Entry 5A2T (electron microscopy, 5.60 A resolution (low resolution: residue-level contacts below are approximate; hydrogen-bond / salt-bridge calls are withheld)); this record covers chains G and R of the 26 polymer chains in the assembly.

Chain G (and R):
Protein: Coat protein
Organism: Bamboo mosaic virus
Notes: chain R of this document is another copy of the same molecule, construct and numbering; everything in this record applies to it too
UniProtKB: O37178 (O37178_9VIRU); residue numbers follow UniProt; this construct covers 39-242
Sequence (204 residues; numbered 39 to 242; the number before each row is that of its first residue):
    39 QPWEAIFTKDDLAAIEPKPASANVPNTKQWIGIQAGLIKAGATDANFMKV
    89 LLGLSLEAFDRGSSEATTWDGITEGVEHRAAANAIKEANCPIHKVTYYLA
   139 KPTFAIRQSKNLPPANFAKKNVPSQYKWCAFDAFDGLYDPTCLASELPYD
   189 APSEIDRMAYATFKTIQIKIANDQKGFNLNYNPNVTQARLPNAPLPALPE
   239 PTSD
What the authors report for this chain:
  - binding site for Bamboo mosaic virus: Arg99, Lys132, Lys157, Lys213

Interface between chain G and chain R:
Pairs across the interface (73):
  Pro40(G) with Gln72(R); Phe85(R); Met86(R)
  Trp41(G) with Trp68(R); Gln72(R); Met86(R); Tyr136(R)
  Glu42(G) with Lys56(R); Tyr136(R)
  Ala43(G) with Met86(R); Leu181(R)
  Ile44(G) with Leu181(R); Ser183(R)
  Phe45(G) with Met86(R); Lys87(R); Leu90(R)
  Thr46(G) with Ser183(R)
  Lys47(G) with Ala143(R); Ser147(R); Ser183(R); Glu184(R); Pro186(R)
  Leu50(G) with Pro140(R); Ile144(R); Ser183(R)
  Ala51(G) with Lys148(R)
  Ile53(G) with Ile144(R)
  Glu54(G) with Lys148(R)
  Pro55(G) with Leu94(R); Ile144(R); Leu150(R)
  Pro57(G) with Asp98(R); Leu150(R)
  Ala58(G) with Glu95(R); Asp98(R); Arg99(R); Trp107(R)
  Ser59(G) with Trp107(R); Ala153(R)
  Ala60(G) with Arg99(R); Lys157(R)
  Asn61(G) with Lys157(R)
  Asn64(G) with Asp108(R)
  Phe172(G) with Asn159(R)
  Asp173(G) with Ala156(R)
  Tyr176(G) with Phe155(R); Ala156(R)
  Pro178(G) with Pro151(R); Ala153(R)
  Glu192(G) with Pro161(R); Ser162(R)
  Arg195(G) with Phe155(R); Ala156(R); Asn159(R); Val160(R); Pro161(R)
  Lys202(G) with Asn159(R)
  Asn210(G) with Leu236(R); Pro237(R)
  Asp211(G) with Leu236(R)
  Gly214(G) with Leu233(R)
  Phe215(G) with Leu233(R)
  Asn216(G) with Pro229(R); Asn230(R); Ala231(R); Leu233(R)
  Leu217(G) with Pro229(R); Asn230(R)
  Asn218(G) with Leu228(R); Pro229(R)
  Ala226(G) with Leu228(R)
  Arg227(G) with Leu228(R)
  Pro234(G) with Leu236(R)
Other interface residues (no listed pair), chain G (41 interface residues in all): Lys56, Asp177, Met196, Lys213, Ser241
Other interface residues (no listed pair), chain R (48 interface residues in all): Thr65, Ile69, Asp82, Glu103, Arg145, Pro152, Gln163, Asp242

In short:
Chain G and chain R form an interface of 41 and 48 residues respectively. The paper reports a binding site for
Bamboo mosaic virus at Arg99(G), Lys132(G) and Lys157(G) among others.
Chain G and chain R are both Coat protein (Bamboo mosaic virus); the structure, The Molecular Basis for
Flexibility in the Flexible Filamentous Plant Viruses, was determined by electron microscopy.
